PDB entry 4Y5R | X-ray diffraction, 2.80 A resolution | chains D and F of the 6 polymer chains in the assembly

== Chain D (and F) ==
Protein: Methylamine dehydrogenase heavy chain
Source organism: Paracoccus denitrificans (strain Pd 1222)
Notes: EC 1.4.9.1; chain F of this document is another copy of the same molecule, construct and numbering; everything in this record applies to it too
UniProt: A1BB97 (A1BB97_PARDP); residues 11-386 here correspond to UniProt positions 42-417 (UniProt number = residue number + 31)
Chain sequence (376 residues; numbered 11 to 386; the number before each row is that of its first residue):
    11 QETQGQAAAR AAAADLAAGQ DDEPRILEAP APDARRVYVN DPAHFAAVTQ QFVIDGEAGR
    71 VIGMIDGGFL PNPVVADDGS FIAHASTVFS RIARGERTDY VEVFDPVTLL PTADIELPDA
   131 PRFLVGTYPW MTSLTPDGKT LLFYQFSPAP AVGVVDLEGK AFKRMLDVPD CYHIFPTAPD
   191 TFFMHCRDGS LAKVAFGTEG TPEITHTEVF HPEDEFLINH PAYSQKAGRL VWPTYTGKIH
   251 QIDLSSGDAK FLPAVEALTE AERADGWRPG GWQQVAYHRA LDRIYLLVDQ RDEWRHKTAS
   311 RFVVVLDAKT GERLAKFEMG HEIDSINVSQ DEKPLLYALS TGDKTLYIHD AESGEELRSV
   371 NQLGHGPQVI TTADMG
Disulfide bonds: Cys181-Cys196

== Chain D / chain F interface ==
Contacting residue pairs (18):
  Val58(D) with Val58(F), hydrophobic
  Asp76(D) with Ala103(F)
  Gly77(D) with Ile102(F)
  Gly78(D) with Ile102(F)
  Val98(D) with Arg101(F)
  Arg101(D) with Tyr110(F); Asp124(F), salt bridge
  Ile102(D) with Gly77(F); Gly78(F); Tyr110(F)
  Arg104(D) with Glu112(F), salt bridge; Pro121(F)
  Tyr110(D) with Arg101(F); Ile102(F)
  Glu112(D) with Arg104(F), salt bridge
  Pro121(D) with Arg104(F)
  Asp124(D) with Arg101(F), salt bridge
  His375(D) with His375(F)
Interface residues without a listed pair, chain D (16 interface residues in all): Ser100, Ala103, Thr108
Interface residues without a listed pair, chain F (17 interface residues in all): Asp76, Val98, Ser100, Thr108, Phe114

== Overview ==
16 residues of chain D face 17 of chain F across their interface, with 4 salt bridges. Polar pairs include
Arg101(D)-Asp124(F) and Arg104(D)-Glu112(F).
Chain D and chain F are both Methylamine dehydrogenase heavy chain (Paracoccus denitrificans (strain Pd
1222)); the structure, Crystal Structure of a T67A MauG/pre-Methylamine Dehydrogenase Complex, was determined
by X-ray diffraction.
